PDB entry 8GUK | electron microscopy, 2.51 A resolution | chains D and I of the 10 polymer chains in the assembly

== Chain D ==
Protein: Histone H2B type 1-J
From: Homo sapiens
UniProt: P06899 (H2B1J_HUMAN); residues 0-125 here correspond to UniProt positions 1-126 (UniProt number = residue number + 1)
Chain sequence (129 residues; each row starts with the number of its first residue; numbers below 1 keep their minus sign (Gly-3 is residue -3)):
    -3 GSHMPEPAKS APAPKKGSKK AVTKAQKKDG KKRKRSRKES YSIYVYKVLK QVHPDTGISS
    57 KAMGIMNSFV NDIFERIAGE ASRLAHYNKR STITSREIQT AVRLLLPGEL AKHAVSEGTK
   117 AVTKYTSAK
Not modelled in the structure: -3 to 30, 125
Differences from the reference sequence: expression tag (-3 to -1)
UniProt features mapped onto this chain:
  - modified residue: Pro1 (N-acetylproline), Glu2 (ADP-ribosyl glutamic acid), Lys5 (N6-(2-hydroxyisobutyryl)lysine), Ser6 (ADP-ribosylserine), Lys11 (N6-(beta-hydroxybutyryl)lysine), Lys12 (N6-(2-hydroxyisobutyryl)lysine), Ser14 (Phosphoserine), Lys15 (N6-acetyllysine), Lys16 (N6-(beta-hydroxybutyryl)lysine), Lys20 (N6-(2-hydroxyisobutyryl)lysine), Lys23 (N6-(2-hydroxyisobutyryl)lysine), Lys24 (N6-(2-hydroxyisobutyryl)lysine), Lys34 (N6-(2-hydroxyisobutyryl)lysine), Glu35 (PolyADP-ribosyl glutamic acid), Ser36 (Phosphoserine), Lys43 (N6-(2-hydroxyisobutyryl)lysine), Lys46 (N6-(2-hydroxyisobutyryl)lysine), Lys57 (N6,N6-dimethyllysine), Arg79 (Dimethylated arginine), Lys85 (N6,N6,N6-trimethyllysine) and 6 more in UniProt
  - glycosylation: Ser112 (O-linked (GlcNAc) serine)
  - cross-link (Glycyl lysine isopeptide (Lys-Gly)): Lys5 (interchain with G-Cter in SUMO2), Lys20 (interchain with G-Cter in SUMO2), Lys34 (interchain with G-Cter in ubiquitin), Lys120 (interchain with G-Cter in ubiquitin)

== Chain I ==
Molecule: 147-nt DNA strand
Sequence (147 nucleotides; each row starts with the number of its first residue):
     1 CTGGAGAATC CCGGTGCCGA GGCCGCTCAA TTGGTCGTAG ACAGCTCTAG CACCGCTTAA
    61 ACGCACGTAC GCGCTGTCCC CCGCGTTTTA ACCGCCAAGG GGATTACTCC CTAGTCTCCA
   121 GGCACGTGTC AGATATATAC ATCCTGT

== Interface between chain D and chain I ==
Pairs across the interface - 12 pairs, chain D then chain I:
  Arg31(D) - DA124(I)  phosphate contact
  Arg31(D) - DC125(I)  salt bridge to the phosphate
  Ser32(D) - DA124(I)  sugar contact
  Arg33(D) - DC123(I)  sugar contact
  Arg33(D) - DA124(I)  phosphate contact
  Lys34(D) - DC123(I)  sugar contact
  Lys34(D) - DA124(I)  hydrogen bond to the phosphate
  Ser36(D) - DC123(I)  phosphate contact
  Ile39(D) - DG122(I)  phosphate contact
  Ile39(D) - DC123(I)  phosphate contact
  Tyr40(D) - DG122(I)  hydrogen bond to the phosphate
  Lys43(D) - DG122(I)  salt bridge to the phosphate
Other interface residues (no listed pair), chain D (10 interface residues in all): Glu35, Thr88
Other interface residues (no listed pair), chain I (5 interface residues in all): DT112

== Summary ==
10 residues of chain D face 5 of chain I across their interface; the contacts include 2 hydrogen bonds and 2
salt bridges. Polar contacts include Lys34(D)-DA124(I), Tyr40(D)-DG122(I) and Arg31(D)-DC125(I).
Here chain D is Histone H2B type 1-J (Homo sapiens) and chain I is a 147-nt DNA strand. Entry 8GUK (Human
nucleosome core particle (free form)) was determined by electron microscopy (same publication as 8GUI and
8GUJ).
